PDB entry 6J1B | X-ray diffraction, 1.99 A resolution | chain A

[Chain A]
Protein: Green fluorescent protein
Notes: engineered mutation(s): N150C, T204V
Chain sequence (271 residues; each row starts with the number of its first residue; note: 2 numbers in that range are skipped by the numbering (no residue carries them; nothing is unmodelled there); numbers below 1 keep their minus sign (Met-33 is residue -33)):
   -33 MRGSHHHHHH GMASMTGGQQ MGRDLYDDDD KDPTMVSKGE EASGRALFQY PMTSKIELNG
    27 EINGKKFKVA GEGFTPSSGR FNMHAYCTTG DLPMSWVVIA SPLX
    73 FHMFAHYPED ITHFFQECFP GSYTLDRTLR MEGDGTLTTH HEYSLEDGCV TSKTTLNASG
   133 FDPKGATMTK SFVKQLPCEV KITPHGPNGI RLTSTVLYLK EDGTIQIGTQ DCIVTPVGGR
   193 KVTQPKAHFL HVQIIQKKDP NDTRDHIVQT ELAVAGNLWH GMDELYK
Disordered / not traced: -33 to 7
Glycans and other covalent adducts: covalent link QYG_70-Phe73
Modified / non-standard residues: QYG ({(4E)-2-[(1S)-1,4-diamino-4-oxobutyl]-4-[(4-hydroxyphenyl)methylidene]-5-oxo-4,5-dihydro-1H-imidazol-1-yl}acetic acid) at position 70

[Summary]
Chain A is Green fluorescent protein; the structure, Photoswitchable fluorescent protein Gamillus, N150C/T204V
double mutant, on-state, was determined by X-ray diffraction together with 6J1A, 6J1C and 6JXF from the same
study.
